PDB entry 5W5C | X-ray diffraction, 1.85 A resolution | chains B and F of the 6 polymer chains in the assembly

Chain B:
Molecule: Syntaxin-1A
From: Rattus norvegicus
Reference sequence: P32851 (STX1A_RAT); residues 191-256 here = UniProt positions 191-256
Chain sequence (67 residues; each row starts with the number of its first residue):
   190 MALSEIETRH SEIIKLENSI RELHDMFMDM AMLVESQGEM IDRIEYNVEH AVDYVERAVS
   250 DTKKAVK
Not modelled in the structure: 190, 245-256
Sequence notes: initiating methionine (190)
Swiss-Prot annotation at these positions:
  - site: Lys253, Ala254 (Microbial infection: Cleavage)
  - cross-link (Glycyl lysine isopeptide (Lys-Gly)): Lys252 (interchain with G-Cter in SUMO), Lys253 (interchain with G-Cter in SUMO), Lys256 (interchain with G-Cter in SUMO)

Chain F:
Molecule: Synaptotagmin-1
From: Rattus norvegicus
Reference sequence: P21707 (SYT1_RAT); residue numbers follow UniProt; this construct covers 140-421
Chain sequence (282 residues; numbered 140 to 421; the number before each row is that of its first residue):
   140 EKLGKLQYSL DYDFQNNQLL VGIIQAAELP ALDMGGTSDP YVKVFLLPDK KKKFETKVHR
   200 KTLNPVFNEQ FTFKVPYSEL GGKTLVMAVY DFDRFSKHDI IGEFKVPMNT VDFGHVTEEW
   260 RDLQSAEKEE QEKLGDICFS LRYVPTAGKL TVVILEAKNL KKMDVGGLSD PYVKIHLMQN
   320 GKRLKKKKTT IKKNTLNPYY NESFSFEVPF EQIQKVQVVV TVLDYDKIGK NDAIGKVFVG
   380 YNSTGAELRH WSDMLANPRR PIAQWHTLQV EEEVDAMLAV KK
Not modelled in the structure: 140-142, 170-175, 188-190, 233-238, 419-421
Swiss-Prot annotation at these positions:
  - binding site (Ca(2+)): Leu171, Asp172, Asp178, Asp230, Phe231, Asp232, Ser235, Lys236, Asp238, Asp303, Asp309, Asp363, Asp365, Asp371
  - modified residue: Tyr229 (Phosphotyrosine), Ser264 (Phosphoserine), Ser342 (Phosphoserine), Ser344 (Phosphoserine)
  - mutagenesis: Arg233 (R233Q: Impaired Ca(2+)-affinity), Met302 (M302K: Fails to localize at nerve terminals), Asp303 (D303G: Fails to relocalize to nerve terminals after stimulation of neurotransmitter release), Asp365 (D365E: Fails to relocalize to nerve terminals after stimulation of neurotransmitter release), Ile367 (I367T: Slows synaptic vesicle fusion kinetics and exocytosis. Impairs the kinetics of synaptic vesicle endocytosis), Asn370 (N370K: Slows synaptic vesicle fusion kinetics and exocytosis)
What the authors report for this chain:
  - mutagenesis - T383Q/G384Q: unchanged binding to Complexin-1 (proposed by the authors, not directly observed)
  - mutagenesis - R281A/E295A/Y338W/R398A/R399A, D309A/D363A/D365A, L387Q/L394Q: decreased signaling

How chain B and chain F interact:
Residue-residue contacts (10; chain B residue first):
  His199(B) with Phe349(F); Gln353(F), hydrogen bond
  Lys204(B) with Ser391(F)
  Asn207(B) with Leu387(F)
  Arg210(B) with Tyr380(F); Asn381(F)
  Glu211(B) with Thr383(F); Gly384(F), hydrogen bond (side chain-backbone); Leu387(F)
  Asp214(B) with Asn381(F), hydrogen bond
Interface residues without a listed pair, chain B (10 interface residues in all): Glu196, Ser200, Ile203, Ser208
Interface residues without a listed pair, chain F (10 interface residues in all): Trp390, Leu394
Interface features reported in the paper:
  - specific contacts: His199(B)-Gln353(F) (hydrogen bond), Glu211(B)-Gly384(F) (water-mediated contact)
  - interface residues, chain F: Leu387(F), Ser391(F)
  - hot spots on chain F (mutagenesis) - L387Q/L394Q: decreased binding to Syntaxin-1A (chain B) (proposed by the authors, not directly observed)

In short:
Chain B and chain F each contribute 10 residues to their interface; the contacts include 3 hydrogen bonds.
Among the polar pairs are His199(B)-Gln353(F), Glu211(B)-Gly384(F) and Asp214(B)-Asn381(F). The paper
describes a hydrogen bond between His199(B) and Gln353(F); a water-mediated contact between Glu211(B) and
Gly384(F). From the paper: R281A/E295A/Y338W/R398A/R399A, D309A/D363A/D365A and L387Q/L394Q of chain F reduce
signaling; interface residues Leu387(F) and Ser391(F).
Chain B is Syntaxin-1A and chain F is Synaptotagmin-1, both from Rattus norvegicus; the structure, Crystal
structure of the primed SNARE-Complexin-Synaptotagmin-1 C2AB complex, was determined by X-ray diffraction
together with 5W5D from the same study.
